6K41 - chains B and G of the 5 polymer chains in the assembly; structure by electron microscopy, 2.90 A resolution.

[Chain B]
Protein: Guanine nucleotide-binding protein G(I)/G(S)/G(T) subunit beta-1
Organism: Mus musculus
UniProt: P62874 (GBB1_MOUSE); residues 2-340 here = UniProt positions 2-340
Sequence (349 residues; each row starts with the number of its first residue; numbers below 1 keep their minus sign (His-8 is residue -8)):
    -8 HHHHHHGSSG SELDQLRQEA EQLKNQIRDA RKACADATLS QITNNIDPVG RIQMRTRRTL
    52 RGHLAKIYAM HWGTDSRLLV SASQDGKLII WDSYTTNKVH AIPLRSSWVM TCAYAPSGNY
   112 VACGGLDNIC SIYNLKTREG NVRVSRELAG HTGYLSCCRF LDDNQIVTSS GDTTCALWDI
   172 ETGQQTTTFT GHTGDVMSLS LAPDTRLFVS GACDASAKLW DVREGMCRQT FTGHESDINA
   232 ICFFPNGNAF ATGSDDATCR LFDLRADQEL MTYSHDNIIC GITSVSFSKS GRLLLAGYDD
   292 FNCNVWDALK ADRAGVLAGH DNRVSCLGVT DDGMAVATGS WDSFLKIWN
Disordered / not traced: -8 to 7
Construct notes: expression tag (-8 to 1)

[Chain G]
Protein: Guanine nucleotide-binding protein G(I)/G(S)/G(O) subunit gamma-2
Organism: Homo sapiens
UniProt: P59768 (GBG2_HUMAN); residue numbers follow UniProt; this construct covers 1-71
Sequence (71 residues; each row starts with the number of its first residue):
     1 MASNNTASIA QARKLVEQLK MEANIDRIKV SKAAADLMAY CEAHAKEDPL LTPVPASENP
    61 FREKKFFCAI L
Disordered / not traced: 1-7, 63-71
Swiss-Prot annotation at these positions:
  - modified residue: Ala2 (N-acetylalanine), Cys68 (Cysteine methyl ester)
  - lipidation: Cys68 (S-geranylgeranyl cysteine)

[Interface between chain B and chain G]
Residue-residue contacts - 76 pairs, chain B then chain G:
  Glu10(B) with Val16(G)
  Ala11(B) with Leu19(G)
  Leu14(B) with Val16(G); Leu19(G), hydrophobic; Lys20(G)
  Ile18(B) with Glu22(G); Ala23(G), hydrophobic; Arg27(G)
  Ala21(B) with Arg27(G)
  Ala24(B) with Lys29(G)
  Cys25(B) with Arg27(G); Ile28(G); Lys29(G); Val30(G), hydrogen bond (backbone-backbone)
  Ala26(B) with Val30(G), hydrophobic
  Asp27(B) with Lys29(G); Ser31(G)
  Ala28(B) with Val30(G)
  Leu30(B) with Ala34(G), hydrophobic
  Ile33(B) with Ser31(G); Ala34(G), hydrophobic; Met38(G), hydrophobic
  Thr34(B) with Met38(G)
  Ile37(B) with Glu42(G)
  Val40(B) with Leu51(G), hydrophobic
  Ile43(B) with Leu50(G)
  Met45(B) with Leu50(G), hydrophobic
  Arg48(B) with Phe61(G)
  Arg49(B) with Pro60(G); Phe61(G); Arg62(G)
  Ser84(B) with Phe61(G)
  Tyr85(B) with Pro60(G); Phe61(G), hydrophobic
  Cys218(B) with Gln18(G), hydrogen bond (backbone-side chain); Glu22(G)
  Arg219(B) with Glu22(G); Ile25(G)
  Gln220(B) with Glu22(G); Ile25(G)
  Thr221(B) with Glu22(G)
  Phe235(B) with Leu37(G), hydrophobic; Tyr40(G), hydrophobic; Cys41(G), hydrophobic
  Pro236(B) with Tyr40(G)
  Asn237(B) with Tyr40(G)
  Asp254(B) with Ala33(G)
  Arg256(B) with Arg27(G); Ile28(G), hydrogen bond (backbone-backbone); Asp36(G), salt bridge
  Ala257(B) with Arg27(G); Ile28(G)
  Asp258(B) with Arg27(G), salt bridge
  Gln259(B) with Val30(G)
  Leu261(B) with Val30(G), hydrophobic; Leu37(G), hydrophobic
  Ser279(B) with Asp48(G), hydrogen bond
  Lys280(B) with Glu47(G); Asp48(G), hydrogen bond (backbone-side chain)
  Ser281(B) with Tyr40(G); Cys41(G); His44(G); Asp48(G), hydrogen bond
  Gly282(B) with Cys41(G); Asp48(G)
  Arg283(B) with Cys41(G); Leu51(G)
  Leu284(B) with Leu50(G), hydrophobic
  Leu300(B) with Met38(G), hydrophobic
  Gly324(B) with Pro49(G); Leu50(G)
  Met325(B) with Pro60(G), hydrophobic
  Ala326(B) with Phe61(G), hydrophobic
  Ile338(B) with Phe61(G), hydrophobic
  Asn340(B) with Asn59(G), hydrogen bond; Phe61(G)
Interface residues without a listed pair, chain B (53 interface residues in all): Gln17, Arg22, Ala240, Leu252, Val320, Asp323, Val327
Interface residues without a listed pair, chain G (32 interface residues in all): Asp26, Ala35

[Overview]
53 residues of chain B and 32 residues of chain G are in contact; the contacts include 7 hydrogen bonds and 2
salt bridges. Among the polar pairs are Arg256(B)-Asp36(G), Asp258(B)-Arg27(G) and Cys218(B)-Gln18(G).
Here chain B is Guanine nucleotide-binding protein G(I)/G(S)/G(T) subunit beta-1 (Mus musculus) and chain G is
Guanine nucleotide-binding protein G(I)/G(S)/G(O) subunit gamma-2 (Homo sapiens). Entry 6K41 (cryo-EM
structure of alpha2BAR-GoA complex) was determined by electron microscopy (same publication as 6K42).
